Entry 3BHU (X-ray diffraction, 2.30 A resolution); this record covers chains A and B.

# Chain A
Molecule: Cell division protein kinase 2
Organism: Homo sapiens
Notes: EC 2.7.11.22
UniProtKB: P24941 (CDK2_HUMAN); numbering as in UniProt (aligned over 1-298)
Sequence (300 residues; row label = number of the first residue in the row; numbers below 1 keep their minus sign (Gly-1 is residue -1)):
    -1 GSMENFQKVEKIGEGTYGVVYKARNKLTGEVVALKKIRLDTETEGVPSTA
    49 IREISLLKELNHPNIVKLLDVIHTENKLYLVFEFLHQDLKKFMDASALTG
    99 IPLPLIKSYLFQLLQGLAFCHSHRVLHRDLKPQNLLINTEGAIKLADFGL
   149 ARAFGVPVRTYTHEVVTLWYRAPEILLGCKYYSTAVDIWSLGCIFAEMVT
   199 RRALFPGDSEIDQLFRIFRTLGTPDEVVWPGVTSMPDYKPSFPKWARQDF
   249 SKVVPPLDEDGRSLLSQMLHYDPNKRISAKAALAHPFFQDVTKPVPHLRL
Not modelled in the structure: 39-40
Sequence notes: expression tag (-1 to 0)
Modified residues: Thr160 (phosphothreonine; TPO)
Curated features (UniProtKB/Swiss-Prot):
  - active site: Asp127 (Proton acceptor)
  - binding site (ATP): Ile10 to Val18, Lys33, Glu81 to Leu83, Asp86, Lys129 to Asn132, Asp145
  - binding site (Mg(2+)): Asn132, Asp145
  - site (CDK7 binding): Lys9, Lys88, Lys89, Leu166
  - modified residue: Met1 (N-acetylmethionine), Lys6 (N6-acetyllysine), Thr14 (Phosphothreonine), Tyr15 (Phosphotyrosine), Tyr19 (Phosphotyrosine), Thr160 (Phosphothreonine)
  - natural variant: Pro45 (P45L: In a glioblastoma multiforme sample)
  - mutagenesis: Lys9 (K9F: Reduced phosphorylation by CAK), Thr14 (T14A: 2-fold increase in activity), Tyr15 (Y15F: 2-fold increase in activity), Lys88 to Lys89 (Reduced phosphorylation by CAK), Thr160 (T160A: Abolishes activity), Leu166 (L166R: Reduced phosphorylation by CAK and reduced kinase activity)
Small-molecule neighbours: MHR (4-(4-propoxy-1H-pyrrolo[2,3-b]pyridin-3-yl)pyrimidin-2-amine): Ile10, Tyr15, Val18, Ala31, Lys33, Glu51, Leu55, Val64, Phe80, Glu81, Phe82, Leu83, Gln131, Asn132, Leu134, Ala144, Asp145, Phe146

# Chain B
Molecule: Cyclin-A2
Organism: Bos taurus
UniProtKB: P30274 (CCNA2_BOVIN); residues 171-432 here correspond to UniProt positions 169-430 (UniProt number = residue number - 2)
Sequence (262 residues; each row starts with the number of its first residue):
   171 SVNEVPDYHEDIHTYLREMEVKCKPKVGYMKKQPDITNSMRAILVDWLVE
   221 VGEEYKLQNETLHLAVNYIDRFLSSMSVLRGKLQLVGTAAMLLASKFEEI
   271 YPPEVAEFVYITDDTYTKKQVLRMEHLVLKVLAFDLAAPTINQFLTQYFL
   321 HQQPANCKVESLAMFLGELSLIDADPYLKYLPSVIAAAAFHLALYTVTGQ
   371 SWPESLVQKTGYTLETLKPCLLDLHQTYLRAPQHAQQSIREKYKNSKYHG
   421 VSLLNPPETLNV
Ion coordination: Mg2+: Met200, Gln203

# How chain A and chain B interact
Contacting residue pairs (79):
  Thr41(A) with Lys288(B), hydrogen bond (backbone-side chain)
  Glu42(A) with Lys266(B), hydrogen bond (backbone-side chain); Glu274(B); Val275(B), hydrogen bond (side chain-backbone)
  Gly43(A) with Lys266(B); Leu292(B); Glu295(B)
  Val44(A) with Lys266(B), hydrogen bond (backbone-side chain); Glu295(B), hydrogen bond (backbone-side chain); Leu299(B), hydrophobic
  Ser46(A) with Lys266(B)
  Ile49(A) with Leu263(B), hydrophobic; Lys266(B); Leu306(B), hydrophobic
  Arg50(A) with Lys266(B); Phe267(B), hydrogen bond (side chain-backbone); Glu269(B), hydrogen bond (side chain-backbone)
  Ile52(A) with Phe304(B), hydrophobic
  Ser53(A) with Phe267(B); Phe304(B); Leu306(B)
  Leu54(A) with Ala307(B), hydrophobic
  Lys56(A) with Ala303(B), hydrogen bond (side chain-backbone); Asp305(B), salt bridge
  Glu57(A) with Tyr185(B), hydrogen bond; Ala307(B)
  His71(A) with His296(B), hydrogen bond; Lys300(B), hydrogen bond (backbone-side chain); Phe304(B)
  Thr72(A) with His296(B)
  Glu73(A) with Arg293(B), salt bridge
  Ala116(A) with Tyr178(B)
  His119(A) with Tyr178(B); Ile182(B)
  Ser120(A) with Tyr178(B); Asp181(B), hydrogen bond; Ile182(B)
  His121(A) with Tyr185(B)
  Arg122(A) with Ile182(B); Tyr185(B); Ala307(B), hydrogen bond (side chain-backbone)
  Arg150(A) with Glu268(B), salt bridge; Glu269(B); Ile270(B)
  Ala151(A) with Phe267(B), hydrophobic
  Phe152(A) with Val175(B), hydrophobic; Ile182(B), hydrophobic
  Val154(A) with Glu174(B); Val175(B), hydrophobic; His179(B); Ile182(B), hydrophobic; Thr316(B), hydrogen bond (backbone-side chain); Gln317(B), hydrogen bond (backbone-backbone)
  Pro155(A) with Asn173(B); Glu174(B); Thr316(B)
  Val156(A) with Asn173(B), hydrogen bond (backbone-backbone)
  Arg157(A) with Gln228(B), hydrogen bond; Glu230(B); Glu268(B), salt bridge
  Thr158(A) with Ile270(B)
  Tyr159(A) with Ile270(B)
  Thr160(A) with Glu269(B); Ile270(B)
  Tyr179(A) with Asn173(B)
  Ser181(A) with Val172(B), hydrogen bond (side chain-backbone); Asn173(B); Val175(B)
  Thr182(A) with Val172(B); Val175(B)
  Pro271(A) with Val172(B)
  Asn272(A) with Ser171(B); Val172(B), hydrogen bond (side chain-backbone)
  Ser276(A) with Asp177(B), hydrogen bond; Tyr178(B)
  Ala277(A) with Tyr178(B), hydrogen bond (backbone-side chain)
  Lys278(A) with Asp177(B), hydrogen bond (side chain-backbone); Tyr178(B), hydrogen bond (backbone-side chain); Asp181(B), salt bridge
Interface residues without a listed pair, chain A (44 interface residues in all): Asp38, Val69, Leu76, Tyr180, Ala183, Ala279
Interface residues without a listed pair, chain B (38 interface residues in all): Leu186, Met189, Leu320

# Summary
44 residues of chain A and 38 residues of chain B are in contact, with 23 hydrogen bonds and 5 salt bridges.
Among the polar pairs are Lys56(A)-Asp305(B), Glu73(A)-Arg293(B) and Arg150(A)-Glu268(B). Bound to chain A:
compound MHR.
Chain A is Cell division protein kinase 2 (Homo sapiens) and chain B is Cyclin-A2 (Bos taurus); the structure,
Structure of phosphorylated Thr160 CDK2/cyclin A in complex with the inhibitor meriolin 5, was determined by
X-ray diffraction together with 3BHT and 3BHV from the same study.
